PDB entry 7A4P | electron microscopy, 4.20 A resolution (low resolution: residue-level contacts below are approximate; hydrogen-bond / salt-bridge calls are withheld) | chains A and B of the 20 polymer chains in the assembly

[Chain A]
Protein: Photosystem I P700 chlorophyll a apoprotein A1
Source organism: Chlorella ohadii
Notes: EC 1.97.1.12
UniProt: W8SY74 (W8SY74_CHLSO); residues 11-751 here = UniProt positions 11-751
Chain sequence (741 residues; row label = number of the first residue in the row):
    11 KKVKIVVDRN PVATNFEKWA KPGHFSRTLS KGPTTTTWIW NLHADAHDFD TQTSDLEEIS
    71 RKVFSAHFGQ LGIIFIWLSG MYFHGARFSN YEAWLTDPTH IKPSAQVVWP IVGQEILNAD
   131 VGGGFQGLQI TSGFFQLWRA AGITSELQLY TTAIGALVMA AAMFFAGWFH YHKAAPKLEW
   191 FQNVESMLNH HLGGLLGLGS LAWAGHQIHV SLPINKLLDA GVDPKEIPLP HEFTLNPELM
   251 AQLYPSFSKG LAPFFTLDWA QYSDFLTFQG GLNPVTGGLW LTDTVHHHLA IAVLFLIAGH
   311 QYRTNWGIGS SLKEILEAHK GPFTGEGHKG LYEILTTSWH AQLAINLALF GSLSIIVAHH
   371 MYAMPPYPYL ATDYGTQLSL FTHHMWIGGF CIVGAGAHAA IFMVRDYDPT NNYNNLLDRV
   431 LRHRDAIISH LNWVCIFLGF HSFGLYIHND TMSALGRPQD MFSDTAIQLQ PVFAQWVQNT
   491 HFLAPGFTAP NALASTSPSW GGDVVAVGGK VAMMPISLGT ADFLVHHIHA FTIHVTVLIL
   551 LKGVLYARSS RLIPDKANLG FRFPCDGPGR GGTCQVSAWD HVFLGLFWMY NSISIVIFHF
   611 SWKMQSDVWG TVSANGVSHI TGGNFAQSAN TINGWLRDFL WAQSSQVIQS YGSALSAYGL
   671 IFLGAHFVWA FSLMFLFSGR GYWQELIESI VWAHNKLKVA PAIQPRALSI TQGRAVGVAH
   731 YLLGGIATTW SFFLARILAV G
Sequence notes: variant Ala368 (Ser in W8SY74), Ile437 (Met in W8SY74)
Metal / ion sites: chlorophyll a Mg (25 sites), coordinated by His53, His57, Gln116, Gln124, His180, His182, His200, His219, His296, His298, His310, His329, His370, His393, His394, His408 and 9 more; 4Fe-4S cluster Fe: Cys575, Cys584 (shared with Cys560(B), Cys569(B) of chain B); chlorophyll a isomer Mg near His676 (its only coordinating residue here)
Ligand contacts:
  - 1,2-diacyl-glycerol-3-sn-phosphate (3PH): Thr24, Asn25, Phe26
  - beta-carotene (BCR), molecule 1: Ile84, Trp87, Gly204, Leu205, Leu208, Gly209
  - beta-carotene (BCR), molecule 2: Phe85, Leu88, Thr162, Gly165, Ala166, Met169, Leu208, Leu211, Ala212, Phe265
  - beta-carotene (BCR), molecule 3: Leu211, Leu261, Phe264, Phe265, Leu299, Val303, Leu306, Ile307, His310, Ile318
  - beta-carotene (BCR), molecule 4: Phe264, Trp269, Val303
  - beta-carotene (BCR), molecule 5: Leu341, Ile344, Leu345, Ala351, Ile355, Ala409, Phe412, Met413
  - beta-carotene (BCR), molecule 6: Ala358, Ser362, Ile402, Gly406, Ala409, Val547, Leu550, Leu551, Val554
  - beta-carotene (BCR), molecule 7: Asn442, Ile446, Phe450
  - beta-carotene (BCR), molecule 8: Gly674, Ala675, Phe677, Val678, Leu733, Ile736, Ala737, Trp740
  - beta-carotene (BCR), molecule 9: Trp693, Leu696, Ile697
  - chlorophyll a isomer (CL0): Tyr456, Ile538, Phe541, Thr542, Tyr600, Asn601, Ser604, Ile605, Phe608, Ile642, Trp645, Leu646, Leu650, Ser654, Ile658, Phe672, His676, Trp679, Tyr731, Thr738, Thr739, Phe742
  - chlorophyll a (CLA), molecule 1: Val13, Lys14, Ile15, Trp190, Asn193, Ser196, His200, Thr314, Asn315, Trp316
  - chlorophyll a (CLA), molecule 2: Ile15, Val17, Phe74, Phe78, Ala172, Met173, Phe175, Ala176, Phe179, His180, Ala184, Trp190
  - chlorophyll a (CLA), molecule 3: Val22, Ala23, Thr24, Asn25, Phe26, Lys28, Trp29, His34, Lys72, Ser75, Gly79, Ile83, Phe174, Gly177, Trp178, Tyr181, His182
  - chlorophyll a (CLA), molecule 4: Trp29, His34, Phe35, Leu52, His53, Ala56, His57, Phe59, Gln62, Lys72, Ala76, Gly79, Gln80, Ile83
  - chlorophyll a (CLA), molecule 5: Trp29, Pro32, Trp48, Ile49, Trp50, Leu52, His53
  - chlorophyll a (CLA), molecule 6: Thr46, Ile49, Trp50, Ile697, Ile700, Val701, His704, Val709, Pro711, Pro715, Arg716
  - chlorophyll a (CLA), molecule 7: Trp50, Phe677, Val678, Phe681, Phe685, Leu718, Gln722, Ala725, Val726, Ala729, His730, Leu733
  - chlorophyll a (CLA), molecule 8: His53, Ala54, Ala56, His57, Asp58, His350, Leu353, Leu357, Phe400, Cys401, Val403, Gly404, Ala407, His408, Ile411, Arg415, Phe571, Arg572, Trp589, Val592, Leu596, Leu733
  - chlorophyll a (CLA), molecule 9: His57, Phe59, Val73, Ala76, His77, Gln80, Leu81, Ile84, Phe85, Leu88, Trp349, His350, Gln352, Leu353, Asn356, Leu357, Phe360
  - chlorophyll a (CLA), molecule 10: His57, Gln80, Ile83, Ile84, Trp87, Phe360, Ile397, Phe400, Cys401
  - chlorophyll a (CLA), molecule 11: Leu66, His77, Leu188, Phe191, Gln192, Val194, Met197, Leu198, His201, Leu202, Leu205, Leu322, Leu326, Leu345, Thr346, Thr347, Ser348, Trp349, Gln352, Ile355, Asn356, Leu359, Phe360
  - chlorophyll a (CLA), molecule 12: Phe74, His77, Phe78, Leu81, Met169, Met173, Trp190, Phe191, Asn193, Ser196, Met197, His200, His201, Gly204, Leu205
  - chlorophyll a (CLA), molecule 13: Ile86, Trp87, Ser89, Gly90, Met91, Phe93, His94, Phe98, Gln116, Val117, Trp119, Leu167
  - chlorophyll a (CLA), molecule 14: Trp87, Met91, His94, Ala115, Gln116, Leu138, Gln139, Ile140, Thr141, Ser142, Phe144, Ala667, Tyr668, Ile671, Trp740, Leu744
  - chlorophyll a (CLA), molecule 15: Trp87, Met91, Thr141, Ser142, Phe144, Ser389, Leu390, Thr392, His393, Trp396, Ile397, Phe400, Ile671, Ile736, Thr739, Trp740
  - chlorophyll a (CLA), molecule 16: Trp87, Leu88, Ser142, Gly143, Phe144, Leu147, Leu206, Phe360, Leu363, Ser364, Val367, Met371, Tyr377, Leu380, Leu390, His393, His394, Ile397
  - chlorophyll a (CLA), molecule 17: Gln116, Val117, Val118, Trp119, Ile121, Val122, Gln124, Leu127, Leu138, Ala667, Leu670, Ile671
  - chlorophyll a (CLA), molecule 18: Leu147, Ala150, Leu206, Gly209, Ser210, Trp213, Gln217, Leu289, Leu291, Thr294, His297, His298, Ile301, Phe305, Leu363, Ile366, Val367, His370, Met371, Pro376, Tyr377
  - chlorophyll a (CLA), molecule 19: Ala151, Gly152, Ile153, Gln158, Thr161, Thr162, Gly209, Ala212, Trp213, Gly215, His216, Val220, Pro240, His241, Thr244
  - chlorophyll a (CLA), molecule 20: Leu157, Gln158, Thr161, Leu239, His241, Leu245
  - chlorophyll a (CLA), molecule 21: Val168, Ala171, Ala172, Phe175
  - chlorophyll a (CLA), molecule 22: Leu198, Leu202, Leu206, Leu304, Phe305, Ala308, Gln311, Tyr312, Leu322, Ile325, Leu359, Leu427, Val430, Leu551, Val554, Leu555
  - chlorophyll a (CLA), molecule 23: Asn199, His200, Gly203, Gly204, Leu208, Leu306, Gly309, His310, Tyr312, Arg313, Thr314, Trp316, Ile318, Gly319
  - chlorophyll a (CLA), molecule 24: Leu211, Ala212, Ala214, Gly215, Ile218, His219, Phe243, Thr244, Pro247, Met250, Phe257, Gly260, Leu261, Phe264, Tyr272, Phe275, Leu276, Leu299
  - chlorophyll a (CLA), molecule 25: Phe264, Trp269, Ala270, Tyr272, Ser273, Leu276, Thr277, Phe278, His296, Leu299, Ala300, Val303, Leu304, Asn501
  - chlorophyll a (CLA), molecule 26: Phe264, Phe265, Leu267
  - chlorophyll a (CLA), molecule 27: Thr277, Phe278, Gly280, Leu289, Asp293, Thr294, His296, His297, Ala300, Ile301, Leu304, His370, Met374, Pro376, Thr506
  - chlorophyll a (CLA), molecule 28: Phe278, Phe497, Thr498, Ala499, Pro500, Asn501, Ala502
  - chlorophyll a (CLA), molecule 29: Leu304, Leu359, Ser362, Leu363, Ile366, His369, His370, Ala373, Met374, Thr506, Ser507, Ser509, Trp510
  - chlorophyll a (CLA), molecule 30: Ile307, His310, Gln311, Ile318, Gly319, Ser320
  - chlorophyll a (CLA), molecule 31: Gln311, Ser320, Ile325, Ala328, His329
  - chlorophyll a (CLA), molecule 32: Ile325, Leu326, His329, His338, Leu341, Leu426, Leu427, Val430
  - chlorophyll a (CLA), molecule 33: His329, Lys330, Gly331, Pro332, Phe333
  - chlorophyll a (CLA), molecule 34: Phe333, Thr334, Leu426, Arg429, Val430, His433, Ile437, His440
  - chlorophyll a (CLA), molecule 35: Ile365, Ile366, His369, Met395, Ile402, Ile543, Thr546, Val547, Leu550, Met599, Ser602, Ile603, Val606
  - chlorophyll a (CLA), molecule 36: His369, Tyr372, Phe483, Ala484, Val487, Gln488, His491, Trp510, Ile526, Leu528, His536, His539, Ile543, Val606, His609, Phe610, Lys613
  - chlorophyll a (CLA), molecule 37: Ala436, His440, Trp443
  - chlorophyll a (CLA), molecule 38: Ile437, His440, Leu441, Trp443, Val444, Ala540, Ile543, His544, Val547, Leu551
  - chlorophyll a (CLA), molecule 39: Ser439, Asn442, Trp443, Ile446
  - chlorophyll a (CLA), molecule 40: Asn442, Cys445, Ile446, Gly449, Phe450, Phe453, Gly454, Ile457, Phe541, Val545, Leu548, Ile549, Leu594, Phe597, Trp598
  - chlorophyll a (CLA), molecule 41: Trp443, Ile446, Phe447, Phe450, His451
  - chlorophyll a (CLA), molecule 42: Trp443, Phe447, Leu448, Gln480, Pro481, Val482, Phe483, Ala484, Asp532, Phe533, His536, His537, Ala540, His544
  - chlorophyll a (CLA), molecule 43: Phe450, His451, Gly454, Leu455, Ile457, His458, Thr461, Met462, Arg467, Asp470, Phe472
  - chlorophyll a (CLA), molecule 44: Phe453, Ile457, Asp460, Phe541, Phe597, Trp598, Tyr600, Asn601, Ile642, Leu646, Trp679, Tyr731
  - chlorophyll a (CLA), molecule 45: Thr461, Ala464, Leu465
  - chlorophyll a (CLA), molecule 46: Trp486, Val487, Thr490, His491, Ala494, Thr498, Ala499, Thr506, Trp510
  - chlorophyll a (CLA), molecule 47: Leu646, Leu650, Trp651
  - chlorophyll a (CLA), molecule 48: Leu670, Leu673, Gly674, His676, Phe677, Trp679, Ala680
  - chlorophyll a (CLA), molecule 49: Phe677, Ala680, Phe681, Leu683, Met684, Phe687, Ser688, Tyr692, Trp693, Leu696
  - chlorophyll a (CLA), molecule 50: Ile700, Ala703, His704, Leu707, Val709
  - chlorophyll a (CLA), molecule 51: Trp702, Ala703, Lys706, Leu707
  - phylloquinone (PQN): Trp50, Met684, Phe685, Ser688, Gly689, Arg690, Trp693, Ile697, Ala717, Leu718, Ser719, Gly723
  - phosphatidylethanolamine (PTY): Thr24, Phe174, Phe175, Trp178, Phe179, Lys183
  - (3R)-beta,beta-caroten-3-ol (RRX): Trp119, Pro120, Ile121
  - 4Fe-4S cluster (SF4): Cys575, Gly577, Pro578, Thr583, Cys584, Ile720, Arg724

[Chain B]
Protein: Photosystem I P700 chlorophyll a apoprotein A2
Source organism: Chlorella ohadii
Notes: EC 1.97.1.12
UniProt: W8SUA3 (W8SUA3_CHLSO); residues 4-734 here correspond to UniProt positions 3-733 (UniProt number = residue number - 1)
Chain sequence (731 residues; each row starts with the number of its first residue):
     4 KLFPKFSQAL AQDPTTRRIW FGIATAHDFE SHDGMTEERL YQKIFASHFG QLAIIFLWTS
    64 GNLFHVAWQG NFEQWVQDPL HIRPIAHAIW DPHFGQPAVE AFTRGGASGP VNISTSGVYQ
   124 WWYTIGLRTN QELYTGSIFL LVLAALFLFA GWLHLQPAFQ PALSWFKNAE SRLNHHLAGL
   184 FGVSSLAWTG HLVHVAIPES RGQHVGWDNF LTVLPHPAGL TPFFTGNWAA YAENPDSASH
   244 VFNTAQGSGT AILTFLGGFH PQTQSLWLTD MAHHHLAIAV IFILAGHMYR TIFGIGHSMR
   304 EILEAQTPPS GSLGAGHKGL YDTVNNSLHF QLGLALASVG TISSLVAQHM YSLPPYAFLA
   364 QDFTTQAALY THHQYIAGFI MCGAFAHGAI FFVRDYDPAQ NRGNVLARIL DHKEALISHL
   424 SWASLFLGFH TLGLYVHNDV VQAFGTPEKQ ILIEPVFAQW IQAAHGKTAY GFDFLLSSAT
   484 SAPSLAGQAL WLPGWLQGIN SDANSLFLTI GPGDFLVHHA IALGLHTTTL ILVKGALDAR
   544 GSKLMPDKKD FGYSFPCDGP GRGGTCDISA WDAFYLAVFW MLNTIGWVTF YWHWKHLGIW
   604 QGNVNQFNES STYLMGWLRD YLWLNSSQLI NGYNPFGMNS LSVWAWMFLF GHLIYATGFM
   664 FLISWRGYWQ ELIETLAWAH ERTPLANLVR WRDKPVALSI VQARLVGLTH FSVGYVLTYA
   724 AFLIASTSGK F
Sequence notes: conflict Lys4 (Thr3 in W8SUA3), Leu5 (Lys4 in W8SUA3), Ala241 (Val240 in W8SUA3), Ala402 (Glu401 in W8SUA3), Gln403 (Ala402 in W8SUA3)
Metal / ion sites: chlorophyll a Mg (25 sites), coordinated by His30, His51, His68, Asp94, His96, His157, His178, His197, His276, His277, His278, His290, His300, His352, His375, His376 and 9 more; 4Fe-4S cluster Fe: Cys560, Cys569 (shared with Cys575(A), Cys584(A) of chain A)
Ligand contacts:
  - beta-carotene (BCR), molecule 1: Phe6, Ile26, Val692
  - beta-carotene (BCR), molecule 2: Leu55, Ile58, Phe59, Trp61, Phe150, Gly182, Leu183, Val186, Ser187
  - beta-carotene (BCR), molecule 3: Phe59, Thr62, Leu66, Trp124, Trp125, Ile128, Leu130, Gly139, Phe142, Leu143, Trp210
  - beta-carotene (BCR), molecule 4: Leu189, Leu223, Phe226, Phe227, Val283, Ile286, Leu287, His290, Ile298
  - beta-carotene (BCR), molecule 5: Phe333, Leu337, Ala340, Thr344, Met384, Ala387, Phe388, Gly391, Phe394, Phe395, Leu409, Ala539
  - beta-carotene (BCR), molecule 6: Ile412, Val536, Leu540
  - beta-carotene (BCR), molecule 7: Phe432, Leu435, Val439
  - beta-carotene (BCR), molecule 8: Trp649, Met650, Phe653, Trp672, Leu675, Ile676, Leu679
  - chlorophyll a isomer (CL0): Leu621, Leu625, Trp626
  - chlorophyll a (CLA), molecule 1: Phe6, Phe9, Gly25, Ile26, Ala29, His30, Phe32, His35, Ser50, Gln54, Ile57
  - chlorophyll a (CLA), molecule 2: Thr19, Ile22, Trp23, Ile676, Leu679, Ala680, His683, Val692, Arg693, Trp694, Arg695, Asp696, Pro698, Val699
  - chlorophyll a (CLA), molecule 3: Trp23, Phe653, Leu656, Ile657, Thr660, Met663, Phe664, Leu701, Val709, Thr712, His713, Val716
  - chlorophyll a (CLA), molecule 4: Ala27, His30, Asp31, His332, Leu335, Leu339, Phe382, Ile383, Cys385, Gly386, Ala389, His390, Ile393, Arg397, Tyr556, Trp574, Phe577, Thr712, Val716, Leu720
  - chlorophyll a (CLA), molecule 5: His30, Phe32, Glu33, Tyr44, Ile47, Ser50, His51, Gln54, Leu55, Ile58, Phe169, Arg175, His179, Leu183, Phe184, Leu331, His332, Gln334, Leu335, Ala338, Leu339, Val342
  - chlorophyll a (CLA), molecule 6: His30, Gln54, Ile57, Ile58, Trp61, Leu339, Ile379, Phe382, Ile383
  - chlorophyll a (CLA), molecule 7: Phe48, Phe52, Leu146, Leu149, Phe150, Ala153, Leu156, His157, Ala161, Phe162, Pro164, Trp168
  - chlorophyll a (CLA), molecule 8: Phe48, His51, Phe52, Leu55, Trp124, Trp168, Phe169, Asn171, Ser174, Arg175, His178, His179, Gly182, Leu183, Phe184, Tyr359
  - chlorophyll a (CLA), molecule 9: Ile57, Leu60, Trp61, Ser63, Gly64, Phe67, His68, Trp71, Gln72, His90, Ala91, Trp93, Leu144
  - chlorophyll a (CLA), molecule 10: Ile58, Trp61, Thr62, Ser119, Gly120, Val121, Trp124, Val186, Ser187, Ala190, Val342, Ile345, Ser346, Val349, Met353, Tyr359, Leu372, His375, His376, Ile379, Ile383
  - chlorophyll a (CLA), molecule 11: Trp61, Asn65, His68, Val69, Ala89, His90, Asn115, Ile116, Ser117, Thr118, Ser119, Val121, Val646, Trp647, Met650
  - chlorophyll a (CLA), molecule 12: Trp61, Asn65, Thr118, Ser119, Ala371, Leu372, Thr374, His375, Tyr378, Ile379, Phe382, Trp647, Met650, Val719, Leu720, Tyr722, Ala723, Ile727
  - chlorophyll a (CLA), molecule 13: His90, Ala91, Ile92, Trp93, Asp94, His96, Phe97, Phe105, Asn115, Ser645, Val646, Trp649
  - chlorophyll a (CLA), molecule 14: Trp124, Thr127, Ile128, Leu183, Phe184, Ser187, Ser188, Trp191, Leu269, Met274, His277, His278, Ile281, Phe285, Ile345, Leu348, Val349, His352, Met353, Pro358, Tyr359
  - chlorophyll a (CLA), molecule 15: Ile128, Gly129, Leu130, Glu135, Thr138, Gly139, Phe142, Ser187, Ala190, Trp191, Gly193, His194, His197, Val198, Val208, Gly209, Trp210, Phe213
  - chlorophyll a (CLA), molecule 16: Trp168, Asn171, Ser174, His178, Thr294, Ile295, Phe296
  - chlorophyll a (CLA), molecule 17: Ala172, Arg175, Leu176, His179, Leu180, Phe184, Met302, Leu306, Tyr324, Val327, Asn328, Leu337, Ala338, Ser341, Val342, Ile345
  - chlorophyll a (CLA), molecule 18: Leu176, Leu180, Phe184, Ile284, Phe285, Ala288, Met291, Tyr292, Met302, Ile305, Leu306
  - chlorophyll a (CLA), molecule 19: Asn177, His178, Ala181, Gly182, Val186, Ile286, His290, Tyr292, Thr294, Phe296, Ile298
  - chlorophyll a (CLA), molecule 20: Val186, Leu189, Ala190, Thr192, Gly193, Val196, His197, Phe213, Leu214, Val216, Leu217, Pro218, His219, Gly222, Leu223, Phe227, Tyr234, Leu256, Leu279
  - chlorophyll a (CLA), molecule 21: Phe226, Trp231, Ala232, Tyr234, Ala235, Leu256, Phe258, His276, Leu279, Ala280, Val283, Ile284, Leu287, Leu493
  - chlorophyll a (CLA), molecule 22: Thr257, Phe258, Gly260, Leu269, Asp273, Met274, His276, His277, Ala280, Ile281, Ile284, His352, Leu356, Trp494, Trp498
  - chlorophyll a (CLA), molecule 23: Leu287, His290, Met291, Ile298, Gly299, His300
  - chlorophyll a (CLA), molecule 24: Met291, His300, Glu304, Ile305, Ala308, Gln309
  - chlorophyll a (CLA), molecule 25: Ile305, Leu306, Gln309, Leu316, His320, Leu323, Val327, Phe333, Val408, Leu409, Ile412
  - chlorophyll a (CLA), molecule 26: Ala308, Gln309, Thr310, Pro311, Pro312, Ser315, Leu316
  - chlorophyll a (CLA), molecule 27: Ser315, Leu316, Val408, Arg411, Ile412, Asp414, His415, Ala418, Leu419, His422
  - chlorophyll a (CLA), molecule 28: Leu337, Ala340, Ser341, Thr344, Ile345, Leu348, Gln351, His352, Tyr354, Ser355, Leu356, Trp498, Leu509, Phe510
  - chlorophyll a (CLA), molecule 29: Thr344, Ser347, Leu348, Gln351, Gln377, Gly381, Met384, Phe388, Leu528, Thr531, Thr532, Leu535, Met584, Thr587, Ile588
  - chlorophyll a (CLA), molecule 30: Gln351, Tyr354, Tyr373, Gln377, Phe460, Ala461, Trp463, Ile464, Gln465, Phe510, Leu511, Ile513, His521, Ile524, Leu528, Val591, Tyr594, Trp595, Lys598
  - chlorophyll a (CLA), molecule 31: Ala418, His422, Trp425
  - chlorophyll a (CLA), molecule 32: Leu419, His422, Leu423, Trp425, Ala426, Ala525, Leu528, His529, Thr532
  - chlorophyll a (CLA), molecule 33: Ser421, Ser424, Trp425, Leu428, Phe432
  - chlorophyll a (CLA), molecule 34: Ser424, Ser427, Leu428, Gly431, Phe432, Leu435, Leu526, Thr530, Leu533, Ile534, Leu579, Phe582, Trp583
  - chlorophyll a (CLA), molecule 35: Trp425, Phe429, Leu430, Glu457, Pro458, Val459, Phe460, Ala461, Asp517, Phe518, His521, His522, Ala525, His529
  - chlorophyll a (CLA), molecule 36: Trp425, Leu428, Phe429, Phe432, His433
  - chlorophyll a (CLA), molecule 37: His433, Gly436, Leu437, Val439, His440, Val443, Lys452, Ile454
  - chlorophyll a (CLA), molecule 38: Thr434, Leu435, Tyr438, Ala523, Leu526, Asn586, Trp590, Phe593, Leu617, Trp620, Leu625, Ser629, Ile633, Phe651, His655, Tyr658, Tyr718, Thr721, Tyr722, Phe725
  - chlorophyll a (CLA), molecule 39: Leu435, Val439, Asp442, Val443, Leu526, Phe582, Trp583, Asn586, Trp590, Leu617, Leu621, Tyr658, Phe714
  - chlorophyll a (CLA), molecule 40: Phe460, Trp463, Phe477
  - chlorophyll a (CLA), molecule 41: Trp463, Ile464, Ala467, His468, Leu478, Leu479, Trp494, Trp498
  - chlorophyll a (CLA), molecule 42: Leu478, Ala485, Pro486, Ala489, Gly490, Leu493, Trp494
  - chlorophyll a (CLA), molecule 43: Trp649, Leu652, Phe653, His655, Leu656, Tyr658, Ala659, Phe662
  - chlorophyll a (CLA), molecule 44: Leu656, Ala659, Thr660, Phe662, Met663, Ile666, Tyr671, Trp672, Leu675
  - chlorophyll a (CLA), molecule 45: Leu679, Ala682, His683, Thr686, Ala689, Val692
  - chlorophyll a (CLA), molecule 46: Trp681, Ala682, Arg685, Thr686, Pro687
  - chlorophyll a (CLA), molecule 47: Pro687, Leu688, Ala689
  - beta,beta-caroten-4-one (ECH): Ile57, Leu60, Leu151
  - phylloquinone (PQN): Trp23, Met663, Phe664, Ser667, Trp668, Arg669, Trp672, Ile676, Ala700, Leu701, Ser702, Ala706
  - phosphatidylethanolamine (PTY): Phe429, His433, Thr434, Leu437, Ile454, Ile456, Phe518, His522
  - 4Fe-4S cluster (SF4): Cys560, Gly562, Pro563, Thr568, Cys569, Trp668, Arg707

[Chain A / chain B interface]
Pairs across the interface (114; chain A residue first):
  Val122(A) - Phe447(B)
  Val122(A) - Lys452(B)
  Gly123(A) - Phe447(B)
  Gln124(A) - Phe447(B)
  Ile126(A) - Phe447(B)
  Asp435(A) - Thr678(B)
  Ser439(A) - Thr678(B)
  Ser439(A) - Trp681(B)
  Asn442(A) - Leu675(B)
  Asp460(A) - Tyr636(B)
  Thr461(A) - Trp649(B)
  Ser463(A) - Tyr636(B)
  Ala464(A) - Tyr636(B)
  Ala464(A) - Met641(B)
  Ala464(A) - Ser645(B)
  Ala464(A) - Trp649(B)
  Leu465(A) - His96(B)
  Leu465(A) - Phe97(B)
  Leu465(A) - Gly98(B)
  Leu465(A) - Ala101(B)
  Gly466(A) - Gly98(B)
  Gly466(A) - Pro100(B)
  Arg467(A) - His96(B)
  Arg467(A) - Gly98(B)
  Leu548(A) - Tyr671(B)
  Ile549(A) - Tyr671(B)
  Lys552(A) - Tyr671(B)
  Lys552(A) - Glu674(B)
  Tyr556(A) - Thr678(B)
  Ser560(A) - Glu674(B)
  Arg561(A) - Glu677(B)
  Lys566(A) - Glu674(B)
  Cys575(A) - Pro563(B)
  Gly577(A) - Gly562(B)
  Gly577(A) - Pro563(B)
  Pro578(A) - Cys560(B)
  Pro578(A) - Gly562(B)
  Arg580(A) - Arg669(B)
  Gly581(A) - Arg669(B)
  Gly581(A) - Ile703(B)
  Gly582(A) - Arg669(B)
  Gly582(A) - Ile703(B)
  Thr583(A) - Arg669(B)
  Cys584(A) - Trp668(B)
  Cys584(A) - Arg669(B)
  Cys584(A) - Gly670(B)
  Gln585(A) - Ile666(B)
  Gln585(A) - Trp668(B)
  His591(A) - Tyr671(B)
  His591(A) - Glu674(B)
  Ser638(A) - Pro638(B)
  Asn643(A) - Ile633(B)
  Asn643(A) - Tyr636(B)
  Asn643(A) - Leu652(B)
  Leu646(A) - Leu652(B)
  Arg647(A) - Ile633(B)
  Arg647(A) - Asn634(B)
  Arg647(A) - Tyr636(B)
  Arg647(A) - Asn637(B)
  Arg647(A) - Pro638(B)
  Trp651(A) - Trp626(B)
  Trp651(A) - Ser630(B)
  Trp651(A) - Ile633(B)
  Ser654(A) - Trp626(B)
  Ser655(A) - Trp626(B)
  Val657(A) - Met618(B)
  Ile658(A) - Met618(B)
  Ile658(A) - Arg622(B)
  Ile658(A) - Trp626(B)
  Tyr661(A) - Asp442(B)
  Tyr661(A) - Ala446(B)
  Tyr661(A) - Met618(B)
  Gly662(A) - Ala446(B)
  Ser666(A) - Ala446(B)
  Gly669(A) - Met618(B)
  Leu670(A) - Asp442(B)
  Leu670(A) - Ala446(B)
  Phe672(A) - Leu621(B)
  Leu673(A) - Asp442(B)
  Leu673(A) - Met618(B)
  Leu673(A) - Leu621(B)
  Phe677(A) - Leu435(B)
  Trp679(A) - Phe662(B)
  Leu686(A) - Leu665(B)
  Phe687(A) - Tyr578(B)
  Phe687(A) - Leu665(B)
  Phe687(A) - Ile666(B)
  Ser688(A) - Leu579(B)
  Gly689(A) - Cys569(B)
  Gly689(A) - Asp570(B)
  Arg690(A) - Gly566(B)
  Arg690(A) - Gly567(B)
  Arg690(A) - Cys569(B)
  Gly691(A) - Cys569(B)
  Tyr692(A) - Ile534(B)
  Tyr692(A) - Lys537(B)
  Tyr692(A) - Cys569(B)
  Tyr692(A) - Asp570(B)
  Gln694(A) - Leu547(B)
  Glu695(A) - Lys537(B)
  Glu695(A) - Asp541(B)
  Glu695(A) - Ser545(B)
  Glu695(A) - Lys551(B)
  Glu695(A) - Ile571(B)
  Leu696(A) - Lys537(B)
  Glu698(A) - Lys546(B)
  Glu698(A) - Leu547(B)
  Ser699(A) - Ile420(B)
  Ile700(A) - Ser424(B)
  Trp702(A) - Glu417(B)
  Ala703(A) - Ser421(B)
  Ile720(A) - Gly566(B)
  Ile720(A) - Gly567(B)
  Arg724(A) - Trp668(B)
Other interface residues (no listed pair), chain A (79 interface residues in all): Leu127, Ala436, Ile438, Phe453, Ile457, Leu562, Asp576, Val586, Leu594, Phe597, Ile642, Gln659, Leu683
Other interface residues (no listed pair), chain B (75 interface residues in all): Ala418, Val443, Gln445, Gly448, Leu533, Arg565, Thr568, Phe582, Tyr616, Leu617, Ser629, Phe651, Leu656, Gln673, Leu679, Ala682, Phe714

[In short]
79 residues of chain A and 75 residues of chain B are in contact. One chlorophyll a isomer molecule, 10
chlorophyll a molecules and 2 beta-carotene molecules are bound between chain A and chain B.
Chain A is Photosystem I P700 chlorophyll a apoprotein A1 and chain B is Photosystem I P700 chlorophyll a
apoprotein A2, both from Chlorella ohadii; the structure, Structure of small high-light grown Chlorella ohadii
photosystem I, was determined by electron microscopy together with 6ZZX and 6ZZY from the same study.
